PDB entry 5E9E | X-ray diffraction, 2.40 A resolution | chain A

== Chain A ==
Protein: Myosin-II heavy chain kinase A
Organism: Dictyostelium discoideum
Notes: EC 2.7.11.7; fragment: alpha kinase domain
UniProt: P42527 (MHCKA_DICDI); numbering as in UniProt (aligned over 552-841)
Chain sequence (307 residues; numbered 535 to 841; the number before each row is that of its first residue):
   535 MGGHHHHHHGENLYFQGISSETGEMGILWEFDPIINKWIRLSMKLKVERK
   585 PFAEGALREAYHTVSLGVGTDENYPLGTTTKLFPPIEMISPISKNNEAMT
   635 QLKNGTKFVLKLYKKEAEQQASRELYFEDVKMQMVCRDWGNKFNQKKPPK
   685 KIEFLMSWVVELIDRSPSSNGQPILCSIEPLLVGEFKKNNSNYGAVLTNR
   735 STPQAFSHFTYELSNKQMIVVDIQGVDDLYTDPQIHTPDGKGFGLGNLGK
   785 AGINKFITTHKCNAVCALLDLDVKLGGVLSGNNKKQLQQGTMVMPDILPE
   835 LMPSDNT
Disordered / not traced: 535-551, 613-614, 651-652, 811-841
Sequence notes: expression tag (535-551)
Swiss-Prot annotation at these positions:
  - binding site (ATP): Gly778 to Gly783
Bound ions: Zn2+: His742, His794, Cys796, Cys800
Residues lining bound ligands: AMP-PNP (ANP; phosphoaminophosphonic acid-adenylate ester): Phe586, Ala587, Glu588, Gly589, Ala590, Leu591, Arg592, Ala594, Val643, Lys645, Leu689, Glu713, Pro714, Leu715, Leu716, Phe720, Lys722, Gln758, Thr765, Asp766
What the authors report for this chain:
  - catalytic residues: Asp766 (citing earlier work)
  - mutagenesis - Y647A, Y647F: decreased catalytic activity (kinase activity)
  - mutagenesis - Y647A, Y647F: decreased catalytic activity (ATPase activity)
  - mutagenesis - Y647A: decreased binding to mant-ATP
  - mutagenesis - R592A (6-fold): decreased catalytic activity on ATP

== In short ==
Ligands of chain A: AMP-PNP. His742, His794, Cys796 and Cys800 coordinate Zn2+. Curated annotation (UniProt)
lists 6 ATP-binding residues. The paper reports the catalytic residue Asp766; Y647A and Y647F reduce catalytic
activity (kinase activity).
Chain A is Myosin-II heavy chain kinase A (Dictyostelium discoideum); the structure, Crystal Structure of the
Alpha-kinase Domain of Myosin-II Heavy Chain Kinase A in Complex with AMP-PNP, was determined by X-ray
diffraction (same publication as 5DYJ and 5E4H).
